PDB entry 6AXG | X-ray diffraction, 3.30 A resolution | chains A and B

Chain A:
Protein: RAS guanyl-releasing protein 4
From: Homo sapiens
UniProtKB: Q8TDF6 (GRP4_HUMAN); residue numbers follow UniProt; this construct covers 46-460
Sequence (418 residues; each row starts with the number of its first residue):
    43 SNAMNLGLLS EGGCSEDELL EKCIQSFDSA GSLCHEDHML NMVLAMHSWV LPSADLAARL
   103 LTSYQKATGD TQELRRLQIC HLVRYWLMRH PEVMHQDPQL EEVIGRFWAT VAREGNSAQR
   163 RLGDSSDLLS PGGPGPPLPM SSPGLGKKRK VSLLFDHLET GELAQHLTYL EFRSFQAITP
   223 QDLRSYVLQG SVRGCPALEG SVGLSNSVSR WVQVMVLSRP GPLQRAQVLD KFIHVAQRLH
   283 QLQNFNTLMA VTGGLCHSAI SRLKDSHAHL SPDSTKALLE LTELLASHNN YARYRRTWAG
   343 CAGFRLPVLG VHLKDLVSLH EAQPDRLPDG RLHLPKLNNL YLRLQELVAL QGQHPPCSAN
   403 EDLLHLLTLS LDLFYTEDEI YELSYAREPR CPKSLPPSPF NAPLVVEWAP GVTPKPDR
Unresolved in the structure: 43-60, 75-78, 109-111, 170-194, 431-460
Differences from the reference sequence: expression tag (43-45)

Chain B:
Protein: GTPase HRas
From: Homo sapiens
UniProtKB: P01112 (RASH_HUMAN); numbering as in UniProt (aligned over 1-166)
Sequence (170 residues; each row starts with the number of its first residue; numbers below 1 keep their minus sign (Gly-3 is residue -3)):
    -3 GAMAMTEYKL VVVGAGGVGK SALTIQLIQN HFVDEYDPTI EDSYRKQVVI DGETCLLDIL
    57 DTAGQEEYSA MRDQYMRTGE GFLCVFAINN TKSFEDIHQY REQIKRVKDS DDVPMVLVGN
   117 KCDLAARTVE SRQAQDLARS YGIPYIETSA KTRQGVEDAF YTLVREIRQH
Unresolved in the structure: -3 to 0, 27-32, 118-121
Differences from the reference sequence: expression tag (-3 to 0)
Swiss-Prot annotation at these positions:
  - region: His166 (Hypervariable region)
  - motif: Tyr32 to Tyr40 (Effector region)
  - binding site (GTP): Gly13 to Ala18, Val29 to Thr35, Ala59, Gly60, Asn116 to Asp119, Ser145 to Lys147
  - modified residue: Met1 (N-acetylmethionine), Thr2 (N-acetylthreonine), Cys118 (S-nitrosocysteine)
  - glycosylation: Thr35 (Microbial infection: O-linked (Glc) threonine)
  - natural variant: Gly12 (G12A: In CSTLO; G12C: In CSTLO; G12D: In CSTLO; G12E: In CSTLO; G12S: In CSTLO and CMEMS; G12V: In CSTLO, bladder carcinoma and CMEMS), Gly13 (G13C: In CSTLO; G13D: In CSTLO; G13R: In SFM), Gln22 (Q22K: In CMEMS), Glu37 (E37EE: In CSTLO), Thr58 (T58I: In CSTLO), Gln61 (Q61K: In NMTC2; Q61L: In melanoma), Glu63 (E63K: In CMEMS), Ser89 (S89C: Found in a patient with severe fetal hydrops and pleural effusion; uncertain significance), Lys117 (K117R: In CSTLO), Ala146 (A146T: In CSTLO; A146V: In CSTLO)
  - mutagenesis: Ser17 (S17N: Dominant negative. Prevents PLCE1 EGF-induced recruitment to plasma membrane. No effect on subcellular location of isoform 2), Asn26 (N26G: Loss of interaction with PLCE1; when associated with V-12), Val29 (V29A: No effect on interaction with PLCE1; when associated with V-12), Tyr32 (Y32F: Loss of interaction and recruitment to plasma membrane of PLCE1; when associated with V-12), Pro34 (P34G: No effect on interaction with PLCE1; when associated with V-12), Thr35 (T35S: Loss of interaction with PLCE1; when associated with V-12), Glu37 (E37G: No effect on interaction with PLCE1; when associated with V-12), Asp38 (D38N: No effect on interaction with PLCE1; when associated with V-12), Ser39 (S39C: No effect on interaction with PLCE1; when associated with V-12), Ala59 (A59T: Loss of GTPase activity and creation of an autophosphorylation site), Gln61 (Q61I: Moderately increased transformation of cultured cell lines; Q61R: Promotes interaction with SHOC2 and PP1C; Q61V: Strongly increased transformation of cultured cell lines), Ala83 (A83T: GTP-binding activity reduced by factor of 30), 4 further mutagenesis entries in UniProt

Interface between chain A and chain B:
Contacting residue pairs - 56 pairs, chain A then chain B:
  Tyr228(A) - Ala59(B)  hydrogen bond (side chain-backbone)
  Tyr228(A) - Gly60(B)
  Gly232(A) - Gly12(B)
  Val244(A) - Glu63(B)
  Val244(A) - Tyr64(B)  hydrophobic
  Asn248(A) - Glu63(B)  hydrogen bond (side chain-backbone)
  Asn248(A) - Tyr64(B)
  Asn248(A) - Ser65(B)  hydrogen bond (side chain-backbone)
  Ser251(A) - Ser65(B)  hydrogen bond
  Met291(A) - Ala66(B)
  Met291(A) - Met67(B)  hydrophobic
  Gly295(A) - Ala66(B)
  Cys298(A) - Arg73(B)  hydrogen bond (backbone-side chain)
  His299(A) - Asp69(B)  salt bridge
  Ser300(A) - Asp69(B)
  Leu327(A) - Gln70(B)
  Ala328(A) - Gln70(B)
  Ser329(A) - Leu56(B)
  Ser329(A) - Gln70(B)  hydrogen bond (backbone-side chain)
  Ser329(A) - Thr74(B)  hydrogen bond
  His330(A) - Glu3(B)  salt bridge
  His330(A) - Arg41(B)  hydrogen bond
  His330(A) - Asp54(B)  salt bridge
  Asn331(A) - Glu37(B)
  Asn331(A) - Arg41(B)  hydrogen bond
  Asn331(A) - Asp54(B)
  Asn332(A) - Pro34(B)  hydrogen bond (side chain-backbone)
  Asn332(A) - Thr35(B)  hydrogen bond (side chain-backbone)
  Asn332(A) - Ile36(B)  hydrogen bond (side chain-backbone)
  Asn332(A) - Glu37(B)
  Tyr333(A) - Gln61(B)  hydrogen bond
  Tyr333(A) - Met67(B)
  Tyr333(A) - Gln70(B)  hydrogen bond
  Ala334(A) - Glu37(B)
  Arg337(A) - Thr35(B)  hydrogen bond (side chain-backbone)
  Gly352(A) - Tyr64(B)
  Val353(A) - Met67(B)  hydrophobic
  Lys356(A) - Tyr40(B)
  Lys356(A) - Asp57(B)
  Lys356(A) - Ala59(B)
  Lys356(A) - Gly60(B)
  Lys356(A) - Gln61(B)
  Val359(A) - Ser17(B)
  Val359(A) - Ala59(B)  hydrophobic
  Ser360(A) - Ile21(B)
  Ser360(A) - Pro34(B)
  Ser360(A) - Tyr40(B)  hydrogen bond
  Glu363(A) - Ser17(B)  hydrogen bond
  Glu363(A) - Ala18(B)  hydrogen bond (side chain-backbone)
  Glu363(A) - Ile21(B)
  Ala364(A) - Ile21(B)
  Arg385(A) - Thr35(B)  hydrogen bond
  Glu419(A) - Arg68(B)  salt bridge
  Glu419(A) - Arg102(B)  salt bridge
  Asp420(A) - Arg102(B)  salt bridge
  Tyr423(A) - Arg102(B)
Also at the interface, not in a pair above, chain A (37 interface residues in all): Val234, Asn288, Ala292, Gly296, Leu351, Leu355, Leu361
Also at the interface, not in a pair above, chain B (33 interface residues in all): Gly13, Gly15, Asp33, Gln99, Val103

In short:
37 residues of chain A and 33 residues of chain B are in contact; the contacts include 19 hydrogen bonds and 6
salt bridges. Polar pairs include His299(A)-Asp69(B), His330(A)-Glu3(B) and His330(A)-Asp54(B). Curated
annotation (UniProt) lists 22 GTP-binding residues and 17 mutagenesis sites on chain B.
Here chain A is RAS guanyl-releasing protein 4 and chain B is GTPase HRas, both from Homo sapiens. Entry 6AXG
(Structure of RasGRP4 in complex with HRas) was determined by X-ray diffraction.
